4FBA - chain A; structure by X-ray diffraction, 1.85 A resolution.

[Chain A]
Molecule: Protein synthesis inhibitor I
Organism: Hordeum vulgare
Notes: EC 3.2.2.22
UniProt: P22244 (RIP1_HORVU); numbering as in UniProt (aligned over 2-281)
Sequence (282 residues; row label = number of the first residue in the row; numbering starts at 0):
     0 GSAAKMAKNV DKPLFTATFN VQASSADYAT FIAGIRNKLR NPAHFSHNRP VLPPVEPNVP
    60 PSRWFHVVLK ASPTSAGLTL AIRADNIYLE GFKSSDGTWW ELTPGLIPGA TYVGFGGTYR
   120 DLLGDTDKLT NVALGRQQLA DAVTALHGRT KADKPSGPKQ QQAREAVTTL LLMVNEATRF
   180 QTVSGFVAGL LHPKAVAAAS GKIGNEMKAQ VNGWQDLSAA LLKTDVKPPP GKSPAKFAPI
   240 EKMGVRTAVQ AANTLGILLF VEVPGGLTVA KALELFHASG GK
Disordered / not traced: 0-3
Differences from the reference sequence: expression tag (0-1); engineered mutation Ala196 (Glu in P22244), Ala197 (Lys in P22244), Ala198 (Lys in P22244)
Ligand contacts: adenine (ADE): Ile86, Tyr87, Leu88, Gly116, Thr117, Tyr118, Leu170, Asn174, Glu175, Arg178
UniProt features mapped onto this chain:
  - active site: Glu175
  - modified residue: Ala2 (N-acetylalanine)

[Overview]
Bound to chain A: adenine. From UniProt: active-site residue Glu175.
Chain A is Protein synthesis inhibitor I (Hordeum vulgare); the structure, Structure of mutant RIP from barley
seeds in complex with adenine, was determined by X-ray diffraction, deposited together with 4FB9, 4FBB, 4FBC
and 4FBH.
